Entry 7UXN (X-ray diffraction, 1.36 A resolution); this record covers chains A and B.

Chain A:
Molecule: Peptidyl-prolyl cis-trans isomerase A
From: Homo sapiens
Notes: EC 5.2.1.8
Reference sequence: P62937 (PPIA_HUMAN); residues 1-165 here = UniProt positions 1-165
Amino-acid sequence (166 residues; numbered 0 to 165; the number before each row is that of its first residue; numbering starts at 0):
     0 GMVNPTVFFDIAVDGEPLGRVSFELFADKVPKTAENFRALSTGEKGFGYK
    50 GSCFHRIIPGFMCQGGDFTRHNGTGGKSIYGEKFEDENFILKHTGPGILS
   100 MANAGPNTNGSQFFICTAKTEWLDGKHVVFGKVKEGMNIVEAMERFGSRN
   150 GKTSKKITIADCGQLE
Unresolved in the structure: 0-1
Differences from the reference sequence: expression tag (0)
UniProt features mapped onto this chain:
  - modified residue: M1 (N-acetylmethionine), V2 (N-acetylvaline), K28 (N6-acetyllysine), K44 (N6-acetyllysine), K76 (N6-acetyllysine), S77 (Phosphoserine), K82 (N6-acetyllysine), T93 (Phosphothreonine), K125 (N6-acetyllysine), K131 (N6-acetyllysine), K133 (N6-acetyllysine)
  - glycosylation: N108 (N-linked (GlcNAc...) asparagine)
  - cross-link (Glycyl lysine isopeptide (Lys-Gly)): K28 (interchain with G-Cter in SUMO2), K82 (interchain with G-Cter in SUMO2)

Chain B:
Molecule: FP29103
Amino-acid sequence (12 residues; numbered 0 to 11; the number before each row is that of its first residue; numbering starts at 0):
     0 XPDCHIRAYVCH
Covalently attached groups: N,N'-(1,4-phenylene)diacetamide (WHL) linked to C3, C10
Modified / non-standard residues: ACE (acetyl group) at position 0

How chain A and chain B interact:
Pairs across the interface (25):
  R55(A) with D2(B), salt bridge; I5(B)
  I57(A) with Y8(B)
  F60(A) with H4(B); Y8(B), hydrophobic
  M61(A) with H4(B), hydrogen bond
  Q63(A) with P1(B); D2(B), hydrogen bond; H4(B), hydrogen bond; I5(B)
  G72(A) with P1(B)
  A101(A) with P1(B)
  N102(A) with P1(B); D2(B); C3(B), hydrogen bond (backbone-backbone)
  A103(A) with P1(B); C3(B)
  G104(A) with C3(B), hydrogen bond (backbone-side chain)
  Q111(A) with P1(B)
  F113(A) with H4(B)
  W121(A) with H4(B); Y8(B), hydrophobic
  L122(A) with H4(B)
  H126(A) with H4(B)
  N149(A) with V9(B)
Other interface residues (no listed pair), chain A (19 interface residues in all): P58, T73, R148
Other interface residues (no listed pair), chain B (10 interface residues in all): ACE_0, A7, H11

In short:
19 residues of chain A face 10 of chain B across their interface; the contacts include 5 hydrogen bonds and 1
salt bridge. Polar pairs include R55(A)-D2(B), M61(A)-H4(B) and Q63(A)-D2(B). Covalently linked
N,N'-(1,4-phenylene)diacetamide: at C3(B).
Chain A is Peptidyl-prolyl cis-trans isomerase A (Homo sapiens) and chain B is FP29103; the structure,
Structure of PPIA in complex with FP29103, a Helicon Polypeptide, was determined by X-ray diffraction together
with 7UWI, 7UWO, 7UX5, 7UXI, 7UXJ, 7UXK and 7 further entries from the same study.
